7ESM - chain A; structure by X-ray diffraction, 1.40 A resolution.

# Chain A
Molecule: L-rhamnose-alpha-1,4-D-glucuronate lyase
Source organism: Fusarium oxysporum
Notes: EC 4.2.2.-
Chain sequence (443 residues; numbered -1 to 441; the number before each row is that of its first residue; numbers below 1 keep their minus sign (Glu-1 is residue -1)):
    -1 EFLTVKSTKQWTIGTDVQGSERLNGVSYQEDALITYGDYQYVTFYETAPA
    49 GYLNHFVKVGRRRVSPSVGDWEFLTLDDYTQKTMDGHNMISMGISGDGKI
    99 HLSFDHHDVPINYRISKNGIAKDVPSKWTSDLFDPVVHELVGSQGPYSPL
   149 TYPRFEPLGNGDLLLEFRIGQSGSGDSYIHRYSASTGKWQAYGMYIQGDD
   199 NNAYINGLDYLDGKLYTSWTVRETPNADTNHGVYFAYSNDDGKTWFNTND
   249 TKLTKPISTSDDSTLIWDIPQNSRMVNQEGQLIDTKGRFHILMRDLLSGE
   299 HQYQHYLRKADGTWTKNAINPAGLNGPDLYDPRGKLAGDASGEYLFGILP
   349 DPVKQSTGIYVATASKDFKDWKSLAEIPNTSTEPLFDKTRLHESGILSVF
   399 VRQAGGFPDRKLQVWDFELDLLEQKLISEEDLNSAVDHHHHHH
Disordered / not traced: -1 to 0, 420-441
Covalently attached groups: N-acetylglucosamine (NAG) linked to Asn247
Ion coordination: Na+: Gly171, Asp198, Glu221
Residues lining bound ligands: alpha-L-rhamnopyranose (RAM): Tyr26, His85, Tyr150, Tyr202, Arg220, Ala225, Val274, Asn275, Gln276, Tyr328, Arg331
Reported in the primary citation:
  - post-translational modification sites: Asn247
  - binding site for alpha-L-rhamnopyranose: Tyr26, His85, Tyr150, Asn275, Gln276, Arg331
  - contacts within the chain: His85-His105 (hydrogen bond), Arg331-Glu381 (salt bridge)
  - binding site for acetate ion: Arg166, Tyr202
  - catalytic residues: His85
  - catalytic residues: His105 (proposed by the authors, not directly observed)
  - mutagenesis - H85A, H85F, Y150A: abolished catalytic activity
  - mutagenesis - H105A, H105F, Y150F, R166A, R166K, S170A, S170T, R220A, R220K: decreased catalytic activity

# Overview
Bound to chain A: alpha-L-rhamnopyranose. Covalently linked N-acetylglucosamine: at Asn247. The Na+ site is
built by Gly171, Asp198 and Glu221. From the paper: catalytic residues His85 and His105; H105A, H105F and
Y150F, among others, reduce catalytic activity; 12 substitutions were tested in all.
Chain A is L-rhamnose-alpha-1,4-D-glucuronate lyase (Fusarium oxysporum); the structure, Crystal structure of
a L-rhamnose-alpha-1,4-D-glucuronate lyase from Fusarium oxysporum 12S, L-Rha complex, was determined by X-ray
diffraction together with 7ESK, 7ESL and 7ESN from the same study.
